4IFH - chains A and B; structure by X-ray diffraction, 3.29 A resolution.

Chain A (and B):
Molecule: Insulin-degrading enzyme
From: Homo sapiens
Notes: EC 3.4.24.56; chain B of this document is another copy of the same molecule, construct and numbering; everything in this record applies to it too
UniProt: P14735 (IDE_HUMAN); residues 42-1019 here = UniProt positions 42-1019
Sequence (990 residues; each row starts with the number of its first residue):
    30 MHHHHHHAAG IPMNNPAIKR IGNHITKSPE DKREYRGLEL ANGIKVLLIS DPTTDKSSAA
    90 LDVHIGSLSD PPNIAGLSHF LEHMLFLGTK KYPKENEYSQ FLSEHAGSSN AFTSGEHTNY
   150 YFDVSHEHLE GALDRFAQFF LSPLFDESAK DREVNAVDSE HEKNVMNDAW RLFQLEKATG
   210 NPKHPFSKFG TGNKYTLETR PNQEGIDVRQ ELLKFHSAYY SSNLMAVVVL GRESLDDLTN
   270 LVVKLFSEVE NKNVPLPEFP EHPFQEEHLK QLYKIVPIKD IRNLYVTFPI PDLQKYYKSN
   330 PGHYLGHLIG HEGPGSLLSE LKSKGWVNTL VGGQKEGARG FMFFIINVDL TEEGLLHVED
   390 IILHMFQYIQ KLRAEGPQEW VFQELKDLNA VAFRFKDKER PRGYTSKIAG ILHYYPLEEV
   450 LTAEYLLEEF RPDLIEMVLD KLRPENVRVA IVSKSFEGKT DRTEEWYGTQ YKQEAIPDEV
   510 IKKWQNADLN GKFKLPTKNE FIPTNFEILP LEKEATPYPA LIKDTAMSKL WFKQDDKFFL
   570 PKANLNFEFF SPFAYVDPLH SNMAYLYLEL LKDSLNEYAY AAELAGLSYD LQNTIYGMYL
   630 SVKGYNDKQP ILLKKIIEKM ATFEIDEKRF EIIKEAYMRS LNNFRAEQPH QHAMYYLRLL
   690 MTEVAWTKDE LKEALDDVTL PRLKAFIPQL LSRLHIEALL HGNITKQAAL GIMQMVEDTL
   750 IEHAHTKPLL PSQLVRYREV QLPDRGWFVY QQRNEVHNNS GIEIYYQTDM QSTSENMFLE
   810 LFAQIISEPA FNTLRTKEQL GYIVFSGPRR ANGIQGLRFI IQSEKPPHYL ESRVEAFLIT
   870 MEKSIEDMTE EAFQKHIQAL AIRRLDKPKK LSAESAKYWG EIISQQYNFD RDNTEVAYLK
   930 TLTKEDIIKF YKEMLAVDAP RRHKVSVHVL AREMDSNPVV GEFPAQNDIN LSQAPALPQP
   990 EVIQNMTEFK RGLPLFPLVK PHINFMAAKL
Not modelled in the structure: 30-42, 965-977, 1012-1019 (chain B: 30-42, 965-979, 1011-1019)
Construct notes: expression tag (30-41); engineered mutation Leu110 (Cys in P14735), Ser171 (Cys in P14735), Ala178 (Cys in P14735), Val257 (Cys in P14735), Leu414 (Cys in P14735), Asn573 (Cys in P14735), Ser590 (Cys in P14735), Ser789 (Cys in P14735), Ala812 (Cys in P14735), Ala819 (Cys in P14735), Ser904 (Cys in P14735), Asn966 (Cys in P14735), Ala974 (Cys in P14735)
Swiss-Prot annotation at these positions:
  - motif: Glu853 to Tyr858 (SlyX motif)
  - active site: Glu111 (Proton acceptor)
  - binding site (Zn(2+)): His108, His112, Glu189
  - binding site (substrate): His336 to Gly342, Leu359 to Gln363
  - binding site (ATP): Arg429, Asp895 to Ser901
  - modified residue (N6-succinyllysine): Lys192, Lys697
  - mutagenesis: Glu111 (E111Q: Loss of catalytic activity), Ser132 (S132C: Increases catalytic rate towards INS and amyloid; when associated with C-817), Asn184 (N184C: Increases catalytic rate towards INS and amyloid; when associated with C-828), Pro286 (P286G: Reduced enzyme activity), Gly366 to Gly369 (Reduced enzyme activity), Asp426 (D426C: Increases catalytic rate towards INS and amyloid; when associated with C-899), Tyr496 (Y496A: Strongly reduced enzyme activity), Phe530 (F530A: Strongly increased enzyme activity), Arg767 (R767A: Decreases dimerization. No effect on degradation of ANP. Retains the ability to degrade an aberrant form of ANP, when in the presence of both ANP and the aberrant ANP), Glu817 (E817C: Increases catalytic rate towards INS and amyloid; when associated with C-132), Gln828 (Q828C: Increases catalytic rate towards INS and amyloid; when associated with C-184), Tyr831 (Y831F: No effect on catalytic activity), 1 further mutagenesis entry in UniProt
Bound ions: Zn2+: His108, His112, Glu189

Chain A / chain B interface:
Residue-residue contacts - 47 pairs, chain A then chain B:
  Phe582(A) - Asp586(B)
  Phe582(A) - His589(B)
  Val585(A) - Val585(B)  hydrophobic
  Asp586(A) - Phe582(B)
  Asp586(A) - Gln762(B)
  Pro587(A) - Leu759(B)  hydrophobic
  His589(A) - Phe582(B)
  Glu692(A) - Glu692(B)
  Glu699(A) - Ser761(B)  hydrogen bond
  Glu702(A) - Leu759(B)
  Asp706(A) - Arg722(B)  salt bridge
  Asp706(A) - Lys756(B)  salt bridge
  Gln718(A) - His589(B)
  Arg722(A) - Asp706(B)  salt bridge
  Lys756(A) - Asp706(B)  salt bridge
  Leu759(A) - Pro587(B)  hydrophobic
  Leu759(A) - Glu699(B)
  Leu759(A) - Glu702(B)
  Ser761(A) - Trp695(B)
  Ser761(A) - Glu699(B)  hydrogen bond
  Ser761(A) - Thr996(B)
  Gln762(A) - Asp586(B)
  Gln762(A) - Pro587(B)
  Arg767(A) - Lys999(B)  hydrogen bond (side chain-backbone)
  Arg767(A) - Leu1002(B)  hydrogen bond (side chain-backbone)
  Arg767(A) - Leu1004(B)
  Thr996(A) - Ser761(B)
  Glu997(A) - Lys1009(B)  hydrogen bond (backbone-side chain)
  Lys999(A) - Arg767(B)  hydrogen bond (backbone-side chain)
  Arg1000(A) - Arg767(B)
  Arg1000(A) - Pro1006(B)
  Arg1000(A) - Leu1007(B)  hydrogen bond (backbone-backbone)
  Arg1000(A) - Lys1009(B)
  Gly1001(A) - Pro1006(B)
  Leu1002(A) - Arg767(B)  hydrogen bond (backbone-side chain)
  Leu1002(A) - Pro1006(B)
  Pro1003(A) - Leu1004(B)
  Pro1003(A) - Pro1006(B)
  Leu1004(A) - Arg767(B)
  Leu1004(A) - Pro1003(B)
  Leu1004(A) - Leu1004(B)  hydrogen bond (backbone-backbone)
  Pro1006(A) - Arg1000(B)
  Pro1006(A) - Gly1001(B)
  Pro1006(A) - Leu1002(B)
  Pro1006(A) - Pro1003(B)
  Leu1007(A) - Arg1000(B)  hydrogen bond (backbone-backbone)
  Val1008(A) - Arg1000(B)  hydrogen bond (backbone-side chain)
Interface residues without a listed pair, chain A (32 interface residues in all): Trp695, Gln770, Gln914, Phe1005, Pro1010
Interface residues without a listed pair, chain B (30 interface residues in all): Gln718, Gln770, Gln914, Phe1005

Overview:
32 residues of chain A and 30 residues of chain B are in contact; the contacts include 11 hydrogen bonds and 4
salt bridges. Among the polar pairs are Asp706(A)-Arg722(B), Asp706(A)-Lys756(B) and Glu699(A)-Ser761(B).
Chain A and chain B are both Insulin-degrading enzyme (Homo sapiens); the structure, Crystal structure of
human insulin degrading enzyme (IDE) in complex with compound BDM44619, was determined by X-ray diffraction
together with 4NXO and 4RE9 from the same study.
